1BV7 - chains A and B; structure by X-ray diffraction, 2.00 A resolution.

== Chain A (and B) ==
Molecule: Protein (HIV-1 protease)
Source organism: Human immunodeficiency virus 1
Notes: EC 3.4.23.16; chain B of this document is another copy of the same molecule, construct and numbering; everything in this record applies to it too
UniProt: P04585 (POL_HV1H2); residues 1-99 here correspond to UniProt positions 57-155 (UniProt number = residue number + 56)
Sequence (99 residues; each row starts with the number of its first residue):
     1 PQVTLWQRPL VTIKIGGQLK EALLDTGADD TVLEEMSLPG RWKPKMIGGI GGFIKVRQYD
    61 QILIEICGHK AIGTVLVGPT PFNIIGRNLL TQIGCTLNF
Differences from the reference sequence: engineered mutation F82 (Val138 in P04585)
Small-molecule neighbours: XV6 ([4R-(4alpha,5alpha,6beta,7beta)]-3,3'-[[tetrahydro-5,6-dihydroxy-2-oxo-4,7-bis(phenylmethyl)-1H-1,3-diazepine-1,3(2h)-d iyl] bis(methylene)]bis[n-2-thiazolylbenzamide]): D25, G27, A28, D29, D30, V32, K45, I47, G48, G49, I50, P81, F82, I84

== How chain A and chain B interact ==
Contacting residue pairs (87; chain A residue first):
  P1(A) with L97(B); N98(B); F99(B), hydrogen bond (backbone-backbone)
  Q2(A) with T96(B); L97(B); N98(B)
  V3(A) with T96(B); L97(B), hydrogen bond (backbone-backbone)
  L5(A) with T26(B); R87(B), hydrogen bond (backbone-side chain); T91(B), hydrogen bond (backbone-side chain); C95(B)
  W6(A) with R87(B); T91(B)
  Q7(A) with R87(B)
  R8(A) with D29(B), salt bridge; R87(B)
  P9(A) with T26(B); L97(B), hydrophobic
  L23(A) with G27(B)
  L24(A) with T26(B), hydrogen bond (backbone-side chain); L97(B), hydrophobic
  D25(A) with D25(B); T26(B); G27(B)
  T26(A) with L5(B); P9(B); L24(B), hydrogen bond (side chain-backbone); D25(B); T26(B), hydrogen bond (side chain-backbone); L97(B)
  G27(A) with L23(B); D25(B)
  D29(A) with R8(B), salt bridge
  G49(A) with I50(B)
  I50(A) with G49(B); I50(B), hydrogen bond (backbone-backbone); G51(B), hydrogen bond (backbone-backbone); G52(B); T80(B); P81(B)
  G51(A) with G51(B); G52(B); I54(B)
  G52(A) with G51(B)
  I54(A) with I50(B)
  C67(A) with F99(B), hydrophobic
  H69(A) with F99(B)
  T80(A) with I50(B)
  R87(A) with L5(B), hydrogen bond (side chain-backbone); W6(B), hydrogen bond (side chain-backbone); Q7(B), hydrogen bond (side chain-backbone); R8(B)
  T91(A) with L5(B); W6(B)
  I93(A) with F99(B)
  G94(A) with N98(B)
  C95(A) with L5(B); N98(B); F99(B), hydrophobic
  T96(A) with Q2(B); V3(B); T4(B); T96(B); L97(B); N98(B), hydrogen bond (backbone-backbone)
  L97(A) with P1(B); Q2(B); V3(B), hydrogen bond (backbone-backbone); P9(B), hydrophobic; L24(B), hydrophobic; T26(B); C95(B), hydrophobic; T96(B); L97(B), hydrophobic
  N98(A) with P1(B); Q2(B), hydrogen bond; G94(B); C95(B); T96(B), hydrogen bond (backbone-backbone); N98(B)
  F99(A) with P1(B), hydrogen bond (backbone-backbone); L24(B), hydrophobic; C67(B), hydrophobic; H69(B); I93(B); C95(B), hydrophobic
Interface residues without a listed pair, chain A (40 interface residues in all): T4, V11, I47, G48, F53, P79, P81, I84, L90
Interface residues without a listed pair, chain B (36 interface residues in all): V11, F53, L90

== Overview ==
40 residues of chain A and 36 residues of chain B are in contact, with 17 hydrogen bonds and 2 salt bridges.
Polar contacts include R8(A)-D29(B), L5(A)-R87(B) and L5(A)-T91(B). Chain A binds compound XV6.
Chain A and chain B are both Protein (HIV-1 protease) (Human immunodeficiency virus 1); the structure,
Counteracting HIV-1 protease drug resistance: structural analysis of mutant proteases complexed with XV638 and
SD146, cyclic ..., was determined by X-ray diffraction together with 1BWA, 1BV9 and 1BWB from the same study.
